PDB entry 3AIC | X-ray diffraction, 3.11 A resolution | chain A

# Chain A
Molecule: Glucosyltransferase-SI
Source organism: Streptococcus mutans
Notes: EC 2.4.1.5
Reference sequence: P13470 (GTFC_STRMU); residue numbers follow UniProt; this construct covers 244-1087
Chain sequence (844 residues; row label = number of the first residue in the row):
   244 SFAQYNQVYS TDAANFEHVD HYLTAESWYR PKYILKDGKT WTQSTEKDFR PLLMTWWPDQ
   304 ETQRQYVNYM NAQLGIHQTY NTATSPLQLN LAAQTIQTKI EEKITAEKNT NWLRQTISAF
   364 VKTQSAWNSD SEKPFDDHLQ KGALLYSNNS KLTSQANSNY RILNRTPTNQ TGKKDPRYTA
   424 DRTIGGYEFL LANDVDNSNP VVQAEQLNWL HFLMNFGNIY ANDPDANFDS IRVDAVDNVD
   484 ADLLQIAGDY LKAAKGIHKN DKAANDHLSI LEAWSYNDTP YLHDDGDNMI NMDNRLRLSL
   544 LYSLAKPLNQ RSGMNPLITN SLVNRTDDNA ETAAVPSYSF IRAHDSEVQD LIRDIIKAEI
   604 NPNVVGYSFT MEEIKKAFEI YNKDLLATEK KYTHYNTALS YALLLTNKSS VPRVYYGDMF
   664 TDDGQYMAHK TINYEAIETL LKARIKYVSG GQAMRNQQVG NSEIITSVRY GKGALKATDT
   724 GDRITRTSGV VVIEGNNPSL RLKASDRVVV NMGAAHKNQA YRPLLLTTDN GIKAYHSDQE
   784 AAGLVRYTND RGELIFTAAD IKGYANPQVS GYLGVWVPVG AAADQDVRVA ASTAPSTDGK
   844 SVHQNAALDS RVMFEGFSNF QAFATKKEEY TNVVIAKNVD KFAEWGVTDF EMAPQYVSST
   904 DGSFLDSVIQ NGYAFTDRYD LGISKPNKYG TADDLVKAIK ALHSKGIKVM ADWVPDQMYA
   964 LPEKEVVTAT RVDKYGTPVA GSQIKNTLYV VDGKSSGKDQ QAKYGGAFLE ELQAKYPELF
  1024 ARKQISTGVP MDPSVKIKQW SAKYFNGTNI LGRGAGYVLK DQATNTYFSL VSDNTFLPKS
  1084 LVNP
Not modelled in the structure: 244-245
Metal / ion sites: Ca2+: Glu-431, Asp-437, Asn-481, Asp-959

# Overview
Glu-431, Asp-437, Asn-481 and Asp-959 coordinate Ca2+.
Chain A is Glucosyltransferase-SI (Streptococcus mutans); the structure, Crystal Structure of Glucansucrase
from Streptococcus mutans, was determined by X-ray diffraction together with 3AIB and 3AIE from the same
study.
